1HV4 - chains A and C of the 4 polymer chains in the assembly; structure by X-ray diffraction, 2.80 A resolution.

Chain A (and C):
Molecule: Hemoglobin alpha-A chain
From: Anser indicus
Notes: chain C of this document is another copy of the same molecule, construct and numbering; everything in this record applies to it too
UniProt: P01990 (HBA_ANSIN); numbering as in UniProt (aligned over 1-141)
Sequence (141 residues; each row starts with the number of its first residue):
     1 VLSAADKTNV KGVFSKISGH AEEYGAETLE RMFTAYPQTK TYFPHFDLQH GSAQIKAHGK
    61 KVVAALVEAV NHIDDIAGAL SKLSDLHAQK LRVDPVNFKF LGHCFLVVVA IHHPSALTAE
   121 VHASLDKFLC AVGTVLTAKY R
Metal / ion sites: heme Fe near His87 (its only coordinating residue here)
Residues lining bound ligands: heme (HEM): Met32, Thr39, Tyr42, Phe43, His45, Phe46, His58, Lys61, Val62, Ala65, Leu66, Leu83, Leu86, His87, Leu91, Val93, Asn97, Phe98, Leu101, Val132
From the paper describing this entry:
  - conformationally variable residues (side-chain flip): His58

Interface between chain A and chain C:
Residue-residue contacts - 8 pairs, chain A then chain C:
  Val1(A) - Arg141(C)  hydrogen bond (backbone-backbone)
  Leu2(A) - Arg141(C)  hydrogen bond (backbone-backbone)
  Lys127(A) - Tyr140(C)  hydrogen bond (side chain-backbone)
  Lys127(A) - Arg141(C)
  Tyr140(A) - Lys127(C)  hydrogen bond (backbone-side chain)
  Arg141(A) - Val1(C)  hydrogen bond (backbone-backbone)
  Arg141(A) - Leu2(C)  hydrogen bond (backbone-backbone)
  Arg141(A) - Lys127(C)

In short:
The chain A/chain C interface involves 5 residues from each chain, with 6 hydrogen bonds. Among the polar
pairs are Val1(A)-Arg141(C), Leu2(A)-Arg141(C) and Lys127(A)-Tyr140(C). Chain A binds heme. The paper reports
conformational variability at His58(A).
Both chains are Hemoglobin alpha-A chain (Anser indicus). Entry 1HV4 (Crystal structure analysis of bar-head
goose hemoglobin (deoxy form)) was determined by X-ray diffraction.
